Entry 3SNN (X-ray diffraction, 2.00 A resolution); this record covers chains T and A of the 3 polymer chains in the assembly.

# Chain T
Molecule: 18-nt DNA strand
Sequence (18 nucleotides; numbered 1 to 18; the number before each row is that of its first residue):
     1 TCAGGTAAGC AGTCCGCG

# Chain A
Molecule: DNA polymerase
Source organism: Enterobacteria phage RB69
Notes: EC 2.7.7.7
UniProt: Q38087 (DPOL_BPR69); residues 1-903 here = UniProt positions 1-903
Amino-acid sequence (903 residues; numbered 1 to 903; the number before each row is that of its first residue):
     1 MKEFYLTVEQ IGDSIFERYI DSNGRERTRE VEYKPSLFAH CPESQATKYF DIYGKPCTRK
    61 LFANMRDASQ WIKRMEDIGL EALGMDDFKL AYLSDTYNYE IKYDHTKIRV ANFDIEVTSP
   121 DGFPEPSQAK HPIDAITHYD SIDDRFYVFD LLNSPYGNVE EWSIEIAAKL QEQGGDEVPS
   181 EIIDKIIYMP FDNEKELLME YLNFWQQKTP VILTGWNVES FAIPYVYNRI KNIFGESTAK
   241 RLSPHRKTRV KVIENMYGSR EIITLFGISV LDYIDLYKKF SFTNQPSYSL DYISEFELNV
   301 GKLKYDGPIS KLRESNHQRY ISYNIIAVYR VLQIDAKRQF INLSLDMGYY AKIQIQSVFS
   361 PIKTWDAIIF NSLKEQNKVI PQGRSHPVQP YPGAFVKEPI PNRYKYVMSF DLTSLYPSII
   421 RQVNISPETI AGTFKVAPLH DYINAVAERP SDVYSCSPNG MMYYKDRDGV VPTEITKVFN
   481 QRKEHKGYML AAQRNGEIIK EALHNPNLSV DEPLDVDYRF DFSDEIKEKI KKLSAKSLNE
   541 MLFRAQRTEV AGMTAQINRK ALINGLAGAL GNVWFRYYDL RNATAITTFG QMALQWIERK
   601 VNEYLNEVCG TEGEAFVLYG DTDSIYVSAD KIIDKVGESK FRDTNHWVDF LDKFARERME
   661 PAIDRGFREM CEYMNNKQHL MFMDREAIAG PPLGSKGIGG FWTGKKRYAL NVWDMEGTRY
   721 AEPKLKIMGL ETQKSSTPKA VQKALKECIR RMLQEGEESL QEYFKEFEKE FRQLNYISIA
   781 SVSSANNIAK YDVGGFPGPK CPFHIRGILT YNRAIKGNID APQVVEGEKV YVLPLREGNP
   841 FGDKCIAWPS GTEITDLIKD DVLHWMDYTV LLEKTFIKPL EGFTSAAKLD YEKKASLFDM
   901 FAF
Construct notes: engineered mutation Ala222 (Asp in Q38087), Ala327 (Asp in Q38087), Ala561 (Leu in Q38087), Gly565 (Ser in Q38087), Ala567 (Tyr in Q38087); conflict Ala902 (Asp in Q38087)
Bound ions: Mg2+ site 1: Asp411, Leu412, Asp623 (together with 2'-deoxycytidine-5'-triphosphate); Mg2+ site 2: Asp411, Asp623 (together with 2'-deoxycytidine-5'-triphosphate)
Ligand contacts: 2'-deoxycytidine-5'-triphosphate (DCP): Asp411, Leu412, Thr413, Ser414, Leu415, Tyr416, Pro417, Arg482, Lys486, Lys560, Asn564, Thr622, Asp623
Swiss-Prot annotation at these positions:
  - region: Thr248 to Thr264 (Beta hairpin), Lys705 to Tyr708 (Binding of DNA in B-conformation), Leu897 to Phe901, Phe903 (Interaction with the polymerase clamp)
  - binding site (Mg(2+)): Asp114, Glu116, Asp411, Leu412, Asp623
  - binding site (substrate): Ser414 to Tyr416, Arg482, Lys560
  - site: Asp621 (Optimization of metal coordination by the polymerase active site), Lys706 (Optimization of metal coordination by the polymerase active site), Asp714 (Essential for viral replication)

# How chain T and chain A interact
Residue-residue contacts (49; chain T residue first):
  DT1(T) - Ser784(A)  hydrogen bond to the base
  DT1(T) - Asn786(A)  hydrogen bond to the base
  DT1(T) - Gly827(A)  base contact
  DC2(T) - Glu219(A)  hydrogen bond to the base
  DC2(T) - Lys251(A)  base contact
  DC2(T) - Ile253(A)  sugar contact
  DC2(T) - Glu254(A)  sugar contact
  DC2(T) - Asn255(A)  phosphate contact
  DC2(T) - Arg260(A)  salt bridge to the phosphate
  DC2(T) - Ile262(A)  base contact
  DA3(T) - Asp275(A)  base contact
  DA3(T) - Phe359(A)  sugar contact
  DA3(T) - Ser360(A)  phosphate contact
  DA3(T) - Pro361(A)  phosphate contact
  DG4(T) - Ser360(A)  hydrogen bond to the phosphate
  DG4(T) - Pro361(A)  phosphate contact
  DG4(T) - Ile362(A)  hydrogen bond to the phosphate
  DG4(T) - Asn564(A)  hydrogen bond to the base
  DG4(T) - Gly565(A)  sugar contact
  DG4(T) - Gly568(A)  base contact
  DG4(T) - Ala569(A)  sugar contact
  DG4(T) - Asn572(A)  hydrogen bond to the phosphate
  DG5(T) - Tyr391(A)  sugar contact
  DG5(T) - Gly568(A)  sugar contact
  DG5(T) - Gly571(A)  sugar contact
  DG5(T) - Asn572(A)  hydrogen bond to the phosphate
  DT6(T) - Tyr391(A)  sugar contact
  DT6(T) - Pro392(A)  phosphate contact
  DT6(T) - Gly393(A)  hydrogen bond to the phosphate
  DA7(T) - Pro392(A)  phosphate contact
  DA7(T) - Gly393(A)  hydrogen bond to the phosphate
  DA7(T) - Ala394(A)  sugar contact
  DA7(T) - Val396(A)  phosphate contact
  DA7(T) - Lys706(A)  base contact
  DA8(T) - Val396(A)  phosphate contact
  DA8(T) - Lys705(A)  salt bridge to the phosphate
  DA8(T) - Lys706(A)  sugar contact
  DG9(T) - Lys705(A)  sugar contact
  DG9(T) - Arg707(A)  phosphate contact
  DC10(T) - Arg707(A)  salt bridge to the phosphate
  DC10(T) - Glu731(A)  sugar contact
  DA11(T) - Lys878(A)  salt bridge to the phosphate
  DG12(T) - Phe803(A)  sugar contact
  DG12(T) - Lys874(A)  salt bridge to the phosphate
  DT13(T) - Lys800(A)  phosphate contact
  DT13(T) - Cys801(A)  sugar contact
  DT13(T) - Lys844(A)  salt bridge to the phosphate
  DC14(T) - Pro799(A)  phosphate contact
  DC14(T) - Lys800(A)  hydrogen bond to the phosphate
Interface residues without a listed pair, chain A (43 interface residues in all): Lys363, Pro390, Glu398, Thr703, Lys734, Arg806

# Overview
Chain T and chain A form an interface of 14 and 43 residues respectively; the contacts include 11 hydrogen
bonds and 6 salt bridges. Polar contacts include DT1(T)-Ser784(A), DT1(T)-Asn786(A) and DC2(T)-Glu219(A).
Chain A binds 2'-deoxycytidine-5'-triphosphate.
Chain T is an 18-nt DNA strand and chain A is DNA polymerase (Enterobacteria phage RB69); the structure, RB69
DNA Polymerase (L561A/S565G/Y567A) Ternary Complex with dCTP Opposite dG in the presence of Mg2+, was
determined by X-ray diffraction (same publication as 3S9H, 3SCX, 3SI6, 3SJJ, 3SPY, 3SPZ, 3SQ0 and 3SQ1).
